1GTI - chains C and D; structure by X-ray diffraction, 3.00 A resolution.

== Chain C (and D) ==
Molecule: Glutathione S-transferase
Source organism: Mus musculus
Notes: EC 2.5.1.18; chain D of this document is another copy of the same molecule, construct and numbering; everything in this record applies to it too
UniProtKB: P19157 (GSTP1_MOUSE); residue numbers follow UniProt; this construct covers 1-209
Amino-acid sequence (209 residues; numbered 1 to 209; the number before each row is that of its first residue):
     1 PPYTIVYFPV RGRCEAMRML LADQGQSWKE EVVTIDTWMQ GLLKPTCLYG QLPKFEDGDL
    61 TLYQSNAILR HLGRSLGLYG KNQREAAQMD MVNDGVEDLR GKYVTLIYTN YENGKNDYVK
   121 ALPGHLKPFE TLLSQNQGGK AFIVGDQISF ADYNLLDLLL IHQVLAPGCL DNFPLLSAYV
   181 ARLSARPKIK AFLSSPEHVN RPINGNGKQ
Modified residues: Cys-47 (carboxymethylated cysteine; CCS)
Sequence notes: modified residue (47)
Residues lining bound ligands: S-(P-nitrobenzyl)glutathione (GTB): Tyr-7, Phe-8, Val-10, Arg-13, Ile-35, Trp-38, Gly-50, Gln-51, Leu-52, Pro-53, Gln-64, Ser-65, Tyr-108, Gly-205

== Interface between chain C and chain D ==
Residue-residue contacts - 54 pairs, chain C then chain D:
  Leu-48(C) with Met-91(D), hydrophobic; Pro-128(D); Leu-132(D), hydrophobic
  Tyr-49(C) with Met-91(D), hydrogen bond (side chain-backbone); Val-92(D); Gly-95(D); Pro-128(D), hydrophobic
  Asp-59(C) with Arg-84(D), hydrogen bond (backbone-side chain)
  Leu-60(C) with Arg-84(D)
  Leu-62(C) with Ala-87(D), hydrophobic
  Tyr-63(C) with Met-91(D)
  Gln-64(C) with Met-91(D); Asp-94(D); Gly-95(D); Asp-98(D)
  Asn-66(C) with Asp-94(D)
  Ala-67(C) with Asp-90(D); Met-91(D); Asp-94(D)
  Arg-70(C) with Arg-70(D); Asp-90(D)
  Arg-74(C) with Tyr-79(D), hydrogen bond; Gln-83(D); Ala-86(D); Ala-87(D); Asp-90(D), salt bridge
  Ser-75(C) with Gln-83(D)
  Tyr-79(C) with Arg-74(D), hydrogen bond
  Gln-83(C) with Arg-74(D); Ser-75(D)
  Arg-84(C) with Asp-59(D), hydrogen bond (side chain-backbone); Leu-60(D)
  Ala-86(C) with Arg-74(D)
  Ala-87(C) with Leu-62(D), hydrophobic; Arg-74(D)
  Asp-90(C) with Ala-67(D); Arg-70(D); Arg-74(D), salt bridge
  Met-91(C) with Leu-48(D), hydrophobic; Tyr-49(D), hydrogen bond (backbone-side chain); Tyr-63(D), hydrogen bond (side chain-backbone); Gln-64(D); Ala-67(D)
  Val-92(C) with Tyr-49(D)
  Asp-94(C) with Gln-64(D); Asn-66(D); Ala-67(D)
  Gly-95(C) with Tyr-49(D); Gln-64(D)
  Asp-98(C) with Gln-64(D)
  Pro-128(C) with Leu-48(D); Tyr-49(D), hydrophobic
  Phe-129(C) with Tyr-49(D)
  Leu-132(C) with Leu-48(D), hydrophobic
Also at the interface, not in a pair above, chain C (28 interface residues in all): His-71, Gln-88
Also at the interface, not in a pair above, chain D (28 interface residues in all): His-71, Gln-88, Phe-129

== Summary ==
The chain C/chain D interface involves 28 residues from each chain, with 7 hydrogen bonds and 2 salt bridges.
Among the polar pairs are Arg-74(C)/Asp-90(D), Tyr-49(C)/Met-91(D) and Asp-59(C)/Arg-84(D). Ligands of chain
C: S-(P-nitrobenzyl)glutathione.
Chain C and chain D are both Glutathione S-transferase (Mus musculus); the structure, Modified glutathione
S-transferase (pi) complexed with S (P-nitrobenzyl)glutathione, was determined by X-ray diffraction, deposited
together with 1BAY.
